PDB entry 6HZX | X-ray diffraction, 2.91 A resolution | chains A and C of the 3 polymer chains in the assembly

# Chain A
Protein: Carbonic anhydrase 2
Organism: Homo sapiens
Notes: EC 4.2.1.1; fragment: lyase
UniProt: P00918 (CAH2_HUMAN); residues 4-260 here = UniProt positions 4-260
Sequence (257 residues; numbered 4 to 260; the number before each row is that of its first residue):
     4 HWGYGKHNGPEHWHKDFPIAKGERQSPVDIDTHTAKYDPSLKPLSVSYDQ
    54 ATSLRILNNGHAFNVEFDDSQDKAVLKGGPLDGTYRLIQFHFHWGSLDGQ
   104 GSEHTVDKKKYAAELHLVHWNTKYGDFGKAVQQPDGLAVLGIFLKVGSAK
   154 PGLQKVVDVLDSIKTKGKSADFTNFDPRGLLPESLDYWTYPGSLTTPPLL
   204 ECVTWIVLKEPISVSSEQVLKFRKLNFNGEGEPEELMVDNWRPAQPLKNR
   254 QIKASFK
Bound ions: Zn2+: His94, His96, His119 (shared with 4SO_301(C) of chain C)
Curated features (UniProtKB/Swiss-Prot):
  - active site: His64 (Proton donor/acceptor)
  - binding site (Zn(2+)): His94, His96, His119
  - binding site (substrate): Thr198, Thr199
  - site: Tyr7 (Fine-tunes the proton-transfer properties of H-64), Asn62 (Fine-tunes the proton-transfer properties of H-64), Asn67 (Fine-tunes the proton-transfer properties of H-64), Gln92 (Involved in the binding of some activators, including histamine and L-histidine)
  - modified residue (Phosphoserine): Ser165, Ser172
  - natural variant: Lys18 (K18E: In Jogjakarta), Gln92 (Q92P: In OPTB3), His94 (H94Y: In OPTB3 loss of activity), His107 (H107Y: In OPTB3), Gly144 (G144R: In OPTB3), Pro236 (P236H: In Melbourne)
  - mutagenesis: Trp5 (W5A: Impaired activity, not rescued by 4-methylimidazole (4-MI); when associated with W-64), Tyr7 (Y7F: Enhanced activity; Y7H: Reduced proton transfer rate), Asn62 (N62A: Reduced activity; N62D: Strongly reduced activity; N62H: Reduced proton transfer; when associated with A-64; N62L: Reduced activity; N62T: Reduced activity; N62V: Reduced activity), His64 (H64A: Reduced CO(2) hydrase activity, rescued by 4-methylimidazole (4-MI). Reduced proton transfer; when associated with H-62. Enhanced proton transfer; when associated with H-67 ...), Ala65 (A65F: Reduced activity; A65S: 2-fold decrease in enzyme efficiency, as determined by kcat/KM ratio, and efficiently inhibited by chlorzolamide; when associated with Q-67), Asn67 (N67H: Enhanced proton transfer; when associated with A-64; N67L: Reduced activity ...), His94 (H94C/D/E/N/Q: Strongly reduced CO(2) hydrase and p-nitrophenyl acetate esterase activities, impaired stability of zinc binding), Glu106 (E106A/Q: Strongly reduced CO(2) hydrase activity; E106D: Normal CO(2) hydrase activity), Glu117 (E117Q: Strongly reduced activity and sulfonamide affinity), His119 (H119D/N/Q: Reduced activity; H119E: Strongly reduced activity), Val121 (V121A/G/I/L/S: Reduced CO(2) hydrase and p-nitrophenyl acetate esterase activities; V121K/R: Strongly reduced CO(2) hydrase and p-nitrophenyl acetate esterase activities), Val142 (V142F/Y: Strongly impaired activity; V142G: Weakly impaired activity; V142H: Impaired activity), 4 further mutagenesis entries in UniProt

# Chain C
Protein: Aromatic foldamer
Sequence (11 residues; numbered 301 to 311; the number before each row is that of its first residue):
   301 XXXXXXXXXXX
Modified residues: 4SO (4-sulfamoylbenzoic acid) at position 301, A1IJ4 (4-[3-(aminomethyl)phenoxy]butylcarbamic acid) at position 302, QUK (8-azanyl-4-(3-azanylpropoxy)quinoline-2-carboxylic acid) at position 303, ZY9 (6-(aminomethyl)pyridine-2-carboxylic acid) at position 304, QVE (8-azanyl-4-(2-hydroxy-2-oxoethyloxy)quinoline-2-carboxylic acid) at position 305, QVS (8-azanyl-4-oxidanyl-quinoline-2-carboxylic acid) at position 306, ZY9 (6-(aminomethyl)pyridine-2-carboxylic acid) at position 307, QDD (2-(8-azanyl-2-methanoyl-quinolin-4-yl)ethanoic acid) at position 308, ZY9 (6-(aminomethyl)pyridine-2-carboxylic acid) at position 309, QVE (8-azanyl-4-(2-hydroxy-2-oxoethyloxy)quinoline-2-carboxylic acid) at position 310, QUK (8-azanyl-4-(3-azanylpropoxy)quinoline-2-carboxylic acid) at position 311
Bound ions: Zn2+: 4SO_301 (shared with His94(A), His96(A), His119(A) of chain A)

# Interface between chain A and chain C
Pairs across the interface - 19 pairs, chain A then chain C:
  Asp19(A) with QVE_310(C)
  His94(A) with 4SO_301(C)
  His96(A) with 4SO_301(C)
  Glu106(A) with 4SO_301(C)
  His119(A) with 4SO_301(C)
  Val121(A) with 4SO_301(C)
  Phe130(A) with 4SO_301(C)
  Gly131(A) with ZY9_304(C)
  Gln135(A) with ZY9_304(C)
  Val142(A) with 4SO_301(C)
  Ser196(A) with 4SO_301(C)
  Leu197(A) with 4SO_301(C); A1IJ4_302(C)
  Thr198(A) with 4SO_301(C)
  Thr199(A) with 4SO_301(C)
  Pro201(A) with A1IJ4_302(C); ZY9_307(C)
  Leu203(A) with A1IJ4_302(C)
  Trp208(A) with 4SO_301(C)
Interface residues without a listed pair, chain A (20 interface residues in all): Phe20, Gln92, Val134
Interface residues without a listed pair, chain C (7 interface residues in all): QVS_306, ZY9_309
Interface features reported in the paper:
  - interface residues, chain A: Phe20(A), Val134(A), Pro201(A), Leu203(A)

# In short
20 residues of chain A face 7 of chain C across their interface. His94(A), His96(A), His119(A) and 4SO_301(C)
form the Zn2+ site. Curated annotation (UniProt) lists active-site residue His64(A), 3 Zn2+-binding residues,
substrate-binding residues Thr198(A) and Thr199(A) and 16 mutagenesis sites on chain A. The paper reports
interface residues Phe20(A), Val134(A) and Pro201(A) among others.
Chain A is Carbonic anhydrase 2 (Homo sapiens) and chain C is Aromatic foldamer; the structure,
Protein-aromatic foldamer complex crystal structure, was determined by X-ray diffraction (same publication as
6Q9T).
